Entry 8BB1 (electron microscopy, 2.80 A resolution); this record covers chains A and D of the 8 polymer chains in the assembly.

# Chain A (and D)
Name: S-adenosylmethionine synthase
Organism: Escherichia coli
Notes: EC 2.5.1.6; chain D of this document is another copy of the same molecule, construct and numbering; everything in this record applies to it too
UniProt: P0A817 (METK_ECOLI); residues 0-383 here correspond to UniProt positions 1-384 (UniProt number = residue number + 1)
Amino-acid sequence (384 residues; numbered 0 to 383; the number before each row is that of its first residue; numbering starts at 0):
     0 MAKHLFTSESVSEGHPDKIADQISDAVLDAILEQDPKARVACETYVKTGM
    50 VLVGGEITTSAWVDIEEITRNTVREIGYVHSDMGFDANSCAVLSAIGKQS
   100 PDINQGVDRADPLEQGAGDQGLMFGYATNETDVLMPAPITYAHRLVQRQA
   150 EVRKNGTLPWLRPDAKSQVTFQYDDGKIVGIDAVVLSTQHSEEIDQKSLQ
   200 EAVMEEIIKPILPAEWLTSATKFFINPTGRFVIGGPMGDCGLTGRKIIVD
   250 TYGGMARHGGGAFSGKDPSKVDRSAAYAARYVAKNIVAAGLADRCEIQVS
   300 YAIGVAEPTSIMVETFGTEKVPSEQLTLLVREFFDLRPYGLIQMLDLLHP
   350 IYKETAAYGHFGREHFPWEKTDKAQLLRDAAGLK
Not modelled in the structure: 0, 103-107
Curated features (UniProtKB/Swiss-Prot):
  - region: Q98 to R108 (Flexible loop)
  - binding site (ATP): H14, D163 to K165, R229, F230, D238, R244, K245, A261, K265
  - binding site (Mg(2+)): D16
  - binding site (K(+)): E42
  - binding site (L-methionine): E55, Q98, D238, K269
  - modified residue: K2 (N6-acetyllysine)

# Interface between chain A and chain D
Pairs across the interface (22; chain A residue first):
  T47(A) - R69(D)
  G48(A) - G48(D)
  G48(A) - S88(D)
  G48(A) - A90(D)
  M49(A) - A90(D)  hydrophobic
  M49(A) - L92(D)  hydrophobic
  R69(A) - T47(D)
  H79(A) - S80(D)
  S80(A) - H79(D)
  S80(A) - S80(D)  hydrogen bond (backbone-side chain)
  S80(A) - D85(D)  hydrogen bond
  S80(A) - S88(D)
  D85(A) - S80(D)  hydrogen bond
  N87(A) - M236(D)
  S88(A) - G48(D)
  S88(A) - S80(D)
  S88(A) - M236(D)
  A90(A) - G48(D)
  A90(A) - M49(D)  hydrophobic
  L92(A) - M49(D)  hydrophobic
  M236(A) - N87(D)
  M236(A) - S88(D)
Also at the interface, not in a pair above, chain A (13 interface residues in all): C89
Also at the interface, not in a pair above, chain D (13 interface residues in all): C89

# Summary
Chain A and chain D each contribute 13 residues to their interface, with 3 hydrogen bonds. Polar pairs include
S80(A)-S80(D) and S80(A)-D85(D). Curated annotation (UniProt) lists 11 ATP-binding residues, Mg2+-binding
residue D16(A), K+-binding residue E42(A) and 4 L-methionine-binding residues on chain A.
Both chains are S-adenosylmethionine synthase (Escherichia coli). Entry 8BB1 (T3 SAM lyase in complex with
S-adenosylmethionine synthase) was determined by electron microscopy.
